7OMC - chains AAA and A; structure by X-ray diffraction, 2.10 A resolution.

# Chain AAA
Molecule: Poly [ADP-ribose] polymerase tankyrase-2
Source organism: Homo sapiens
Notes: EC 2.4.2.30, 2.4.2.-
Reference sequence: Q9H2K2 (TNKS2_HUMAN); residues 946-1114 here = UniProt positions 946-1114
Chain sequence (171 residues; each row starts with the number of its first residue):
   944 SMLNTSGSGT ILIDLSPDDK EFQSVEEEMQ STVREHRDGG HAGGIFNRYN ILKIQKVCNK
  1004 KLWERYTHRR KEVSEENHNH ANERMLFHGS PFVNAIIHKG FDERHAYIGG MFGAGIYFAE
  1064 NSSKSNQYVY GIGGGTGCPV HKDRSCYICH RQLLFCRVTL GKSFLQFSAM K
Not modelled in the structure: 944-950, 1113-1114
Differences from the reference sequence: expression tag (944-945)
Ion coordination: Zn2+: C1081, H1084, C1089, C1092
Ligand contacts: VJN (8-propan-2-yloxy-4H-thieno[2,3-c]isoquinolin-5-one): F1030, H1031, G1032, Y1050, M1054, F1055, Y1060, F1061, A1062, K1067, S1068, Y1071
Curated features (UniProtKB/Swiss-Prot):
  - binding site (Zn(2+)): C1081, H1084, C1089, C1092
  - mutagenesis: M1054 (M1054V: Loss of activity)
What the authors report for this chain:
  - binding site for VJN: G1032, S1068

# Chain A
Molecule: Poly [ADP-ribose] polymerase tankyrase-2
Source organism: Homo sapiens
Notes: EC 2.4.2.30, 2.4.2.-
Reference sequence: Q9H2K2 (TNKS2_HUMAN); residues 1115-1162 here = UniProt positions 1115-1162
Chain sequence (48 residues; row label = number of the first residue in the row):
  1115 MAHSPPGHHS VTGRPSVNGL ALAEYVIYRG EQAYPEYLIT YQIMRPEG
Not modelled in the structure: 1115, 1130-1132, 1162
What the authors report for this chain:
  - conformationally variable residues (side-chain flip): E1138
  - catalytic residues: E1138 (citing earlier work)

# Chain AAA / chain A interface
Pairs across the interface - 147 pairs, chain AAA then chain A:
  L955(AAA) - L1152(A)  hydrophobic
  L958(AAA) - Y1151(A)  hydrophobic
  E964(AAA) - Y1151(A)  hydrogen bond
  V968(AAA) - Y1151(A)
  V968(AAA) - I1153(A)  hydrophobic
  M972(AAA) - Y1155(A)  hydrophobic
  R977(AAA) - A1135(A)
  G986(AAA) - I1157(A)
  I988(AAA) - P1160(A)
  F989(AAA) - I1157(A)  hydrophobic
  F989(AAA) - M1158(A)
  N990(AAA) - P1160(A)
  R991(AAA) - M1158(A)  hydrogen bond (backbone-backbone)
  Y992(AAA) - Y1155(A)  hydrophobic
  Y992(AAA) - Q1156(A)
  Y992(AAA) - M1158(A)
  N993(AAA) - Y1155(A)
  N993(AAA) - Q1156(A)  hydrogen bond (backbone-backbone)
  N993(AAA) - M1158(A)
  I994(AAA) - T1154(A)
  L995(AAA) - T1154(A)  hydrogen bond (backbone-backbone)
  L995(AAA) - Q1156(A)
  K996(AAA) - L1152(A)
  K996(AAA) - I1153(A)
  K996(AAA) - T1154(A)  hydrogen bond (backbone-backbone)
  I997(AAA) - L1152(A)
  Q998(AAA) - E1150(A)
  Q998(AAA) - Y1151(A)
  Q998(AAA) - L1152(A)  hydrogen bond (backbone-backbone)
  K999(AAA) - E1150(A)
  K999(AAA) - Y1151(A)
  V1000(AAA) - Y1148(A)  hydrogen bond (backbone-side chain)
  V1000(AAA) - P1149(A)
  V1000(AAA) - E1150(A)  hydrogen bond (backbone-backbone)
  V1000(AAA) - L1152(A)
  C1001(AAA) - Y1148(A)
  N1002(AAA) - Y1148(A)  hydrogen bond (backbone-side chain)
  L1005(AAA) - Y1148(A)
  W1006(AAA) - Y1148(A)
  W1006(AAA) - E1150(A)
  R1008(AAA) - G1144(A)
  R1008(AAA) - E1145(A)
  Y1009(AAA) - E1145(A)
  Y1009(AAA) - Q1146(A)
  Y1009(AAA) - A1147(A)
  Y1009(AAA) - Y1148(A)  hydrophobic
  R1012(AAA) - R1143(A)
  R1012(AAA) - E1145(A)
  R1012(AAA) - Q1146(A)  hydrogen bond
  V1016(AAA) - H1123(A)
  V1016(AAA) - Q1146(A)
  E1019(AAA) - H1123(A)  salt bridge
  R1027(AAA) - Y1139(A)  hydrogen bond
  L1029(AAA) - Y1139(A)  hydrophobic
  F1044(AAA) - G1144(A)
  F1044(AAA) - A1147(A)  hydrophobic
  F1055(AAA) - V1125(A)  hydrophobic
  F1055(AAA) - G1127(A)
  F1055(AAA) - E1138(A)
  F1055(AAA) - V1140(A)  hydrophobic
  F1055(AAA) - Y1142(A)  hydrogen bond (backbone-side chain)
  A1057(AAA) - A1116(A)  hydrogen bond (backbone-backbone)
  A1057(AAA) - Y1142(A)
  G1058(AAA) - V1140(A)
  G1058(AAA) - I1141(A)
  G1058(AAA) - Y1142(A)
  I1059(AAA) - Y1139(A)
  I1059(AAA) - V1140(A)
  I1059(AAA) - I1141(A)  hydrogen bond (backbone-backbone)
  I1059(AAA) - G1144(A)
  Y1060(AAA) - Y1139(A)
  Y1060(AAA) - V1140(A)  hydrophobic
  F1061(AAA) - E1138(A)
  F1061(AAA) - Y1139(A)  hydrogen bond (backbone-backbone)
  F1061(AAA) - I1141(A)  hydrophobic
  F1061(AAA) - A1147(A)  hydrophobic
  A1062(AAA) - A1137(A)
  E1063(AAA) - L1136(A)
  E1063(AAA) - A1137(A)  hydrogen bond (backbone-backbone)
  E1063(AAA) - Y1139(A)  hydrogen bond
  N1064(AAA) - A1135(A)
  N1064(AAA) - L1136(A)  hydrogen bond (side chain-backbone)
  K1067(AAA) - E1138(A)
  N1069(AAA) - Y1155(A)  hydrogen bond
  N1069(AAA) - I1157(A)
  V1072(AAA) - Y1155(A)
  S1088(AAA) - I1157(A)
  C1089(AAA) - I1157(A)
  Y1090(AAA) - Q1156(A)
  Y1090(AAA) - I1157(A)
  Y1090(AAA) - M1158(A)
  Y1090(AAA) - R1159(A)
  I1091(AAA) - Q1156(A)  hydrogen bond (backbone-side chain)
  C1092(AAA) - Q1156(A)
  H1093(AAA) - Y1155(A)
  H1093(AAA) - Q1156(A)
  R1094(AAA) - I1153(A)
  R1094(AAA) - T1154(A)
  R1094(AAA) - Y1155(A)  hydrogen bond (backbone-backbone)
  R1094(AAA) - I1157(A)
  Q1095(AAA) - L1152(A)
  Q1095(AAA) - I1153(A)
  Q1095(AAA) - T1154(A)  hydrogen bond
  Q1095(AAA) - Y1155(A)
  L1096(AAA) - Y1151(A)
  L1096(AAA) - L1152(A)
  L1096(AAA) - I1153(A)  hydrogen bond (backbone-backbone)
  L1096(AAA) - Y1155(A)
  L1097(AAA) - P1149(A)  hydrophobic
  L1097(AAA) - Y1151(A)
  L1097(AAA) - L1152(A)  hydrophobic
  F1098(AAA) - E1150(A)  hydrogen bond (backbone-backbone)
  F1098(AAA) - Y1151(A)  hydrogen bond (backbone-backbone)
  F1098(AAA) - I1153(A)  hydrophobic
  C1099(AAA) - Y1148(A)
  C1099(AAA) - P1149(A)  hydrophobic
  R1100(AAA) - A1147(A)
  R1100(AAA) - Y1148(A)  hydrogen bond (backbone-backbone)
  R1100(AAA) - E1150(A)  salt bridge
  V1101(AAA) - I1141(A)  hydrophobic
  V1101(AAA) - Q1146(A)
  T1102(AAA) - I1141(A)
  T1102(AAA) - Q1146(A)  hydrogen bond (backbone-backbone)
  L1103(AAA) - H1123(A)
  L1103(AAA) - S1124(A)  hydrogen bond (backbone-side chain)
  L1103(AAA) - Y1139(A)  hydrophobic
  G1104(AAA) - H1123(A)
  K1105(AAA) - G1121(A)
  K1105(AAA) - H1122(A)
  K1105(AAA) - H1123(A)  hydrogen bond (backbone-backbone)
  K1105(AAA) - S1124(A)
  S1106(AAA) - H1122(A)
  S1106(AAA) - S1124(A)  hydrogen bond
  S1106(AAA) - V1125(A)
  S1106(AAA) - T1126(A)  hydrogen bond
  F1107(AAA) - P1119(A)  hydrophobic
  F1107(AAA) - H1122(A)
  F1107(AAA) - S1124(A)  hydrogen bond (backbone-backbone)
  F1107(AAA) - V1125(A)
  F1107(AAA) - T1126(A)  hydrogen bond (backbone-backbone)
  L1108(AAA) - T1126(A)
  L1108(AAA) - R1128(A)
  Q1109(AAA) - T1126(A)  hydrogen bond (backbone-backbone)
  Q1109(AAA) - G1127(A)
  Q1109(AAA) - R1128(A)  hydrogen bond (backbone-backbone)
  F1110(AAA) - R1128(A)
  S1111(AAA) - R1128(A)  hydrogen bond (side chain-backbone)
Also at the interface, not in a pair above, chain AAA (79 interface residues in all): T975, G987, E1015, N1020, M1028, F1030, I1039, I1040, D1045, M1054, G1056
Also at the interface, not in a pair above, chain A (39 interface residues in all): P1129, L1134, E1161

# In short
79 residues of chain AAA and 39 residues of chain A are in contact; the contacts include 36 hydrogen bonds and
2 salt bridges. Polar pairs include E1019(AAA)-H1123(A), R1100(AAA)-E1150(A) and E964(AAA)-Y1151(A). Ligands
of chain AAA: compound VJN. From the paper: the catalytic residue E1138(A); a binding site for VJN at
G1032(AAA) and S1068(AAA).
Here chain AAA is Poly [ADP-ribose] polymerase tankyrase-2 and chain A is Poly [ADP-ribose] polymerase
tankyrase-2, both from Homo sapiens. Entry 7OMC (Tankyrase 2 in complex with an inhibitor (OUL228)) was
determined by X-ray diffraction (same publication as 7OLJ and 7OM1).
